3RWF - chains A and B of the 3 polymer chains in the assembly; structure by X-ray diffraction, 2.60 A resolution.

Chain A:
Name: Major histocompatibility complex class I
From: Macaca mulatta
Reference sequence: Q9GJ77 (Q9GJ77_MACMU); residues 1-276 here correspond to UniProt positions 24-299 (UniProt number = residue number + 23)
Chain sequence (276 residues; numbered 1 to 276; the number before each row is that of its first residue):
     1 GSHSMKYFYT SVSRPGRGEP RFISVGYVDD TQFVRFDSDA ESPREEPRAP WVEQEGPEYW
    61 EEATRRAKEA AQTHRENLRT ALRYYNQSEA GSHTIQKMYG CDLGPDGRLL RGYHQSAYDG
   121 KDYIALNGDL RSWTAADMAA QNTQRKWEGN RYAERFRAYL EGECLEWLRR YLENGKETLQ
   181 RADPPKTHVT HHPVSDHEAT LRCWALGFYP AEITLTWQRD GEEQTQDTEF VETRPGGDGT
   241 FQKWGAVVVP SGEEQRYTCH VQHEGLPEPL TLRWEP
Disulfide bonds: Cys101-Cys164, Cys203-Cys259

Chain B:
Name: Beta-2-microglobulin
From: Macaca mulatta
Reference sequence: Q6V7J5 (B2MG_MACMU); residues 1-99 here correspond to UniProt positions 21-119 (UniProt number = residue number + 20)
Chain sequence (100 residues; each row starts with the number of its first residue; numbering starts at 0):
     0 MIQRTPKIQV YSRHPPENGK PNFLNCYVSG FHPSDIEVDL LKNGEKMGKV EHSDLSFSKD
    60 WSFYLLYYTE FTPNEKDEYA CRVNHVTLSG PRTVKWDRDM
Sequence notes: expression tag (0)
Disulfide bonds: Cys25-Cys80

Interface between chain A and chain B:
Contacting residue pairs (58; chain A residue first):
  Lys6(A) with Lys58(B)
  Phe8(A) with Ser55(B); Phe56(B)
  Tyr9(A) with Phe56(B)
  Thr10(A) with Phe56(B); Phe62(B)
  Val12(A) with Ser33(B)
  Ile23(A) with Leu54(B), hydrophobic
  Val25(A) with Asp53(B); Leu54(B); Ser55(B)
  Tyr27(A) with Ser55(B); Tyr63(B), hydrogen bond
  Gln32(A) with Asp53(B), hydrogen bond
  Arg35(A) with Asp53(B), salt bridge
  Arg48(A) with Asp53(B), salt bridge
  Ser92(A) with Met0(B)
  His93(A) with Met0(B)
  Gln96(A) with His31(B); Phe56(B); Trp60(B), hydrogen bond (side chain-backbone); Phe62(B)
  Lys97(A) with Phe56(B)
  Gln115(A) with Trp60(B)
  Ser116(A) with Trp60(B)
  Ala117(A) with Trp60(B)
  Asp119(A) with Met0(B); His31(B)
  Gly120(A) with His31(B); Trp60(B)
  Asp122(A) with Trp60(B), hydrogen bond
  His192(A) with Asp98(B), salt bridge
  Arg202(A) with Asp98(B), hydrogen bond (side chain-backbone); Met99(B)
  Trp204(A) with Asp98(B); Met99(B)
  Val231(A) with Gln8(B)
  Glu232(A) with Lys6(B), salt bridge; Gln8(B), hydrogen bond (backbone-side chain); Tyr26(B), hydrogen bond; Ser28(B), hydrogen bond
  Arg234(A) with Gln8(B), hydrogen bond; Tyr10(B); Met99(B), hydrogen bond (side chain-backbone)
  Pro235(A) with Tyr10(B), hydrogen bond (backbone-side chain); Asn24(B); Tyr26(B); Leu65(B), hydrophobic
  Gly236(A) with Arg12(B), hydrogen bond (backbone-side chain); Asn24(B), hydrogen bond (backbone-side chain)
  Gly237(A) with Arg12(B), hydrogen bond (backbone-side chain); Leu65(B)
  Asp238(A) with Arg12(B); His13(B)
  Gln242(A) with Tyr10(B); Ser11(B), hydrogen bond (side chain-backbone); Arg12(B), hydrogen bond (side chain-backbone)
  Trp244(A) with Met99(B), hydrogen bond (side chain-backbone)
Interface residues without a listed pair, chain A (38 interface residues in all): Arg21, Thr94, Met98, Lys121, Thr233
Interface residues without a listed pair, chain B (25 interface residues in all): His51, Asp59

Summary:
Chain A and chain B form an interface of 38 and 25 residues respectively; the contacts include 17 hydrogen
bonds and 4 salt bridges. Polar contacts include Arg35(A)-Asp53(B), Arg48(A)-Asp53(B) and His192(A)-Asp98(B).
Here chain A is Major histocompatibility complex class I and chain B is Beta-2-microglobulin, both from Macaca
mulatta. Entry 3RWF (Rhesus macaque MHC class I molecule Mamu-B*17-QW9) was determined by X-ray diffraction
(same publication as 3RWC, 3RWD, 3RWE, 3RWG, 3RWH, 3RWI and 3RWJ).
